PDB entry 1ZYN | X-ray diffraction, 2.30 A resolution | chain A

== Chain A ==
Molecule: Alkyl hydroperoxide reductase subunit F
Source organism: Salmonella typhimurium
Notes: EC 1.8.1.-
Reference sequence: P19480 (AHPF_SALTY); numbering as in UniProt (aligned over 1-202)
Amino-acid sequence (202 residues; each row starts with the number of its first residue):
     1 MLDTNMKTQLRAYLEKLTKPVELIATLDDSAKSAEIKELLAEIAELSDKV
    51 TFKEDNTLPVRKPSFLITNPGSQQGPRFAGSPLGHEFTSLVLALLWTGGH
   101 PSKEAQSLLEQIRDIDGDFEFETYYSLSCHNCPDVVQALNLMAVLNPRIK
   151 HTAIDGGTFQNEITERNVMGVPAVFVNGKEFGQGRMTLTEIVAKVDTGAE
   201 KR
Disordered / not traced: 197-202
Cystine bridges: Cys129-Cys132
What the authors report for this chain:
  - conformationally variable residues (side-chain flip): Cys129, His130
  - catalytic residues: Cys129 (proposed by the authors, not directly observed)

== In short ==
The paper reports the catalytic residue Cys129; conformational variability at Cys129 and His130.
Chain A is Alkyl hydroperoxide reductase subunit F (Salmonella typhimurium); the structure, Oxidized structure
of the N-terminal domain of Salmonella typhimurium AhpF, was determined by X-ray diffraction together with
1ZYP from the same study.
